PDB entry 5S4Y | X-ray diffraction, 2.30 A resolution | chains C and E of the 6 polymer chains in the assembly

== Chain C ==
Molecule: Tubulin alpha-1B chain
Organism: Bos taurus
UniProtKB: P81947 (TBA1B_BOVIN); numbering as in UniProt (aligned over 1-451)
Amino-acid sequence (451 residues; each row starts with the number of its first residue):
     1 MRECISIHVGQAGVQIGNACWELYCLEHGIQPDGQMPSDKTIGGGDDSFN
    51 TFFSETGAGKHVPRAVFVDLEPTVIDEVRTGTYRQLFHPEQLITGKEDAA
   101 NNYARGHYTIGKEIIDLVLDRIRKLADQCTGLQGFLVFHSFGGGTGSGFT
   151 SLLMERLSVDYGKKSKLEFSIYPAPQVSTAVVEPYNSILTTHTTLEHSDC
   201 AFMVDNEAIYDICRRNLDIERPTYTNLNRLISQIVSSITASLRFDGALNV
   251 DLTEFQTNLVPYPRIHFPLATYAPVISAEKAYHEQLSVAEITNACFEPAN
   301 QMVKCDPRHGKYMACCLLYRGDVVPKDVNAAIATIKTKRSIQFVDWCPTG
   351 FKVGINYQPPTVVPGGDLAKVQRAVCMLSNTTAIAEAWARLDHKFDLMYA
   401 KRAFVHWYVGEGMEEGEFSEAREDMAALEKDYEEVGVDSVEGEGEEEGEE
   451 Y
Not modelled in the structure: 441-451
Ion coordination: Ca2+: Asp39, Thr41, Gly44, Glu55
Residues lining bound ligands: GTP (guanosine-5'-triphosphate): Gly10, Gln11, Ala12, Gln15, Ile16, Asp69, Asp98, Ala99, Ala100, Asn101, Ser140, Gly142, Gly143, Gly144, Thr145, Gly146, Ile171, Pro173, Val177, Ser178, Thr179, Glu183, Asn206, Tyr224, Leu227, Asn228, Ile231

== Chain E ==
Molecule: Stathmin-4
Organism: Rattus norvegicus
UniProtKB: P63043 (STMN4_RAT); residues 5-145 here correspond to UniProt positions 49-189 (UniProt number = residue number + 44)
Amino-acid sequence (143 residues; each row starts with the number of its first residue):
     3 MADMEVIELNKCTSGQSFEVILKPPSFDGVPEFNASLPRRRDPSLEEIQK
    53 KLEAAEERRKYQEAELLKHLAEKREHEREVIQKAIEENNNFIKMAKEKLA
   103 QKMESNKENREAHLAAMLERLQEKDKHAEEVRKNKELKEEASR
Not modelled in the structure: 3-5, 29-43, 144-145
Sequence notes: initiating methionine (3); expression tag (4)
Curated features (UniProtKB/Swiss-Prot):
  - modified residue: Ser46 (Phosphoserine)

== Interface between chain C and chain E ==
Residue-residue contacts - 35 pairs, chain C then chain E:
  His107(C) - Lys104(E)
  His107(C) - Met105(E)
  Tyr108(C) - Lys104(E)
  Tyr108(C) - Met105(E)  hydrophobic
  Tyr108(C) - Asn108(E)
  Thr109(C) - Arg112(E)
  Lys112(C) - Met105(E)
  Glu155(C) - Leu101(E)
  Glu155(C) - Lys104(E)  salt bridge
  Arg156(C) - Leu101(E)
  Ser158(C) - Phe93(E)
  Ser158(C) - Ile94(E)
  Val159(C) - Ile94(E)
  Val159(C) - Ala97(E)  hydrophobic
  Val159(C) - Lys98(E)
  Gly162(C) - Asn90(E)
  Gly162(C) - Ile94(E)
  Lys163(C) - Asn90(E)  hydrogen bond (backbone-side chain)
  Lys163(C) - Phe93(E)
  Thr193(C) - Lys104(E)
  Glu196(C) - Phe93(E)
  Glu196(C) - Lys100(E)  salt bridge
  His197(C) - Phe93(E)
  His197(C) - Ala97(E)
  Val409(C) - His115(E)  hydrogen bond (backbone-side chain)
  Gly410(C) - Arg112(E)
  Gly410(C) - His115(E)
  Glu411(C) - Asn108(E)  hydrogen bond (backbone-side chain)
  Glu411(C) - Arg112(E)  salt bridge
  Gly412(C) - Asn108(E)
  Gly412(C) - Asn111(E)  hydrogen bond (backbone-side chain)
  Gly412(C) - Arg112(E)
  Met413(C) - Asn108(E)
  Glu414(C) - Ser107(E)  hydrogen bond
  Glu414(C) - Asn111(E)  hydrogen bond
Interface residues without a listed pair, chain C (21 interface residues in all): Leu152, Glu417
Interface residues without a listed pair, chain E (15 interface residues in all): Glu89

== In short ==
21 residues of chain C and 15 residues of chain E are in contact; the contacts include 6 hydrogen bonds and 3
salt bridges. Among the polar pairs are Glu155(C)-Lys104(E), Glu196(C)-Lys100(E) and Glu411(C)-Arg112(E).
Chain C binds GTP. Asp39(C), Thr41(C), Gly44(C) and Glu55(C) coordinate Ca2+.
Here chain C is Tubulin alpha-1B chain (Bos taurus) and chain E is Stathmin-4 (Rattus norvegicus). Entry 5S4Y
(Tubulin-Z2856434857-complex) was determined by X-ray diffraction, deposited together with 5S4L, 5S4M, 5S4N,
5S4O, 5S4P, 5S4Q and 52 further entries.
